PDB entry 7YPA | electron microscopy, 3.05 A resolution | chains C and H of the 9 polymer chains in the assembly

== Chain C ==
Name: DNA-directed RNA polymerase subunit beta
From: Escherichia coli K-12
Notes: EC 2.7.7.6
Reference sequence: P0A8V2 (RPOB_ECOLI); residues 1-1342 here = UniProt positions 1-1342
Amino-acid sequence (1342 residues; numbered 1 to 1342; the number before each row is that of its first residue):
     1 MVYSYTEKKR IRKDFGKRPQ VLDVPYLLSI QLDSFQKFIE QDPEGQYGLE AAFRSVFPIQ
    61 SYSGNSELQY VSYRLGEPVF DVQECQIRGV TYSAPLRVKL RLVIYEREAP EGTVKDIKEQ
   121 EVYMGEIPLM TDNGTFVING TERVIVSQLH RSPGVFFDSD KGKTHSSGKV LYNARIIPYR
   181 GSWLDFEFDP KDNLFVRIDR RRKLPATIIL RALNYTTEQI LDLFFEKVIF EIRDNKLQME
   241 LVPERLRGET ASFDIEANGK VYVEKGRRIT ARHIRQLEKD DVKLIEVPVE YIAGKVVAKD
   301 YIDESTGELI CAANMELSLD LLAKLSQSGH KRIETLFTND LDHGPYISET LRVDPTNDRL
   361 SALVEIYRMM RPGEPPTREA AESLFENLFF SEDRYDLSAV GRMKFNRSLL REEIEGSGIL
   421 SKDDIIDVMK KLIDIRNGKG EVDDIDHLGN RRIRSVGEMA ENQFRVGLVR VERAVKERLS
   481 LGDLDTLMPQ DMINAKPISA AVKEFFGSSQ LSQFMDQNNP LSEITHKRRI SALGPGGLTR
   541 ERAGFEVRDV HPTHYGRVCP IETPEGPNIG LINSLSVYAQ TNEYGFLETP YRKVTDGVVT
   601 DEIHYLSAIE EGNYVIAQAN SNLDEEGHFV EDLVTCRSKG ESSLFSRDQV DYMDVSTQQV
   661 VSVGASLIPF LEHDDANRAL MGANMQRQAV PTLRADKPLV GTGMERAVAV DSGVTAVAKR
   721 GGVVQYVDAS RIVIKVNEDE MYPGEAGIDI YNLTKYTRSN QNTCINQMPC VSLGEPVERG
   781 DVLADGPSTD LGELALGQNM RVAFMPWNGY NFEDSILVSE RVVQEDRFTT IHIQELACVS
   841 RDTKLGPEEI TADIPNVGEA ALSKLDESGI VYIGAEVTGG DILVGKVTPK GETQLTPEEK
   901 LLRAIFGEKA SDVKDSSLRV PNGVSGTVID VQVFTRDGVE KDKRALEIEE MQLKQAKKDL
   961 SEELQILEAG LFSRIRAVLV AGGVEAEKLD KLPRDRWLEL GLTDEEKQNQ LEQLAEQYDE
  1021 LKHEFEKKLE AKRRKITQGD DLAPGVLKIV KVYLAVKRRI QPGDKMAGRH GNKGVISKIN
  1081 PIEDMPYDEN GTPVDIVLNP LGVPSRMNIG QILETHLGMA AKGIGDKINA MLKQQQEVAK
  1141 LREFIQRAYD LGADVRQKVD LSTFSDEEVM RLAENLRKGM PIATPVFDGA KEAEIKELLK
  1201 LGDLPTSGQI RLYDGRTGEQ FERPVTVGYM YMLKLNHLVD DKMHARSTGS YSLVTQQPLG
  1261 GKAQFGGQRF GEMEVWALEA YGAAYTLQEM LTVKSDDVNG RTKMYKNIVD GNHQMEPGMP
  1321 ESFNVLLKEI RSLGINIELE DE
Disordered / not traced: 1-2, 107-111, 891-912, 981-1007, 1342
Curated features (UniProtKB/Swiss-Prot):
  - modified residue (N6-acetyllysine): Lys1022, Lys1200
  - mutagenesis: Ile561 (I561S: Resistant to antibiotics salinamide A and B), Ile569 (I569S: Resistant to antibiotics salinamide A and B), Ala665 (A665E: Resistant to antibiotics salinamide A and B), Asp675 (D675A/G: Resistant to antibiotics salinamide A and B), Asn677 (N677H/K: Resistant to antibiotics salinamide A and B), Leu680 (L680M: Resistant to antibiotics salinamide A and B), Glu813 (E813K: Disrupts the enzyme's active center)
What the authors report for this chain:
  - binding site for the 20-nt RNA strand (chain H): Lys890, Lys914, Leu1253

== Chain H ==
Molecule: 20-nt RNA strand
Sequence (20 nucleotides; numbered -19 to 0; the number before each row is that of its first residue; numbers below 1 keep their minus sign (G-19 is residue -19)):
   -19 GCGUCGCAGG CCUUUUUAUU

== How chain C and chain H interact ==
Residue-residue contacts (22; chain C residue first):
  Ser509(C) with U-5(H), sugar contact
  Gln510(C) with U-5(H), sugar contact; U-4(H), sugar contact
  Gln513(C) with U-4(H), phosphate contact
  Arg540(C) with U-4(H), salt bridge to the phosphate; U-3(H), salt bridge to the phosphate
  Arg687(C) with A-2(H), salt bridge to the phosphate
  Gln688(C) with A-2(H), phosphate contact; U-1(H), phosphate contact
  Lys890(C) with G-14(H), sugar contact
  Lys914(C) with C-13(H), salt bridge to the phosphate; A-12(H), salt bridge to the phosphate
  Asp915(C) with C-13(H), hydrogen bond to the sugar
  Lys1073(C) with U0(H), salt bridge to the phosphate
  His1237(C) with A-2(H), hydrogen bond to the sugar; U-1(H), sugar contact
  Tyr1251(C) with G-10(H), base contact
  Ser1252(C) with G-10(H), sugar contact; C-9(H), hydrogen bond to the phosphate
  Leu1253(C) with G-10(H), hydrogen bond to the sugar
  Leu1259(C) with G-10(H), phosphate contact; C-9(H), phosphate contact
Other interface residues (no listed pair), chain C (19 interface residues in all): Pro564, Asn568, Lys1065, Ser1250
Other interface residues (no listed pair), chain H (12 interface residues in all): G-11

== Summary ==
19 residues of chain C face 12 of chain H across their interface, with 4 hydrogen bonds and 6 salt bridges.
Polar contacts include Asp915(C)-C-13(H), His1237(C)-A-2(H) and Leu1253(C)-G-10(H). From UniProt: 7
mutagenesis sites on chain C. The paper reports a binding site for the 20-nt RNA strand (chain H) at
Lys890(C), Lys914(C) and Leu1253(C).
Chain C is DNA-directed RNA polymerase subunit beta (Escherichia coli K-12) and chain H is a 20-nt RNA strand;
the structure, Cryo-EM structure of Escherichia coli hairpin-nucleation complex of transcription termination
(TTC-hairpin), was determined by electron microscopy together with 7YP9 and 7YPB from the same study.
